PDB entry 3H1Z | X-ray diffraction, 1.83 A resolution | chains A and P

Chain A:
Name: AP-2 complex subunit beta-1
From: Rattus norvegicus
Reference sequence: P62944 (AP2B1_RAT); residues 701-937 here = UniProt positions 701-937
Sequence (260 residues; row label = number of the first residue in the row):
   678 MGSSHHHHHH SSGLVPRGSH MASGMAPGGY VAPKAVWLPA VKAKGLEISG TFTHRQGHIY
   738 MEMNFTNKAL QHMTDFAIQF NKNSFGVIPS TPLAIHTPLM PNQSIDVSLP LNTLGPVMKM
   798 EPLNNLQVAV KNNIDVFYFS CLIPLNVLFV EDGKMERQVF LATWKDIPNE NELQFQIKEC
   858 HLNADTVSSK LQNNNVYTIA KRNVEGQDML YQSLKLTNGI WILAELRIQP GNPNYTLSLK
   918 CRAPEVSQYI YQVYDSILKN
Disordered / not traced: 678-704
Sequence notes: expression tag (678-700)
UniProt features mapped onto this chain:
  - modified residue (Phosphotyrosine): Tyr-737, Tyr-928
  - mutagenesis: Gln-756 (Q756A: Abolishes interaction with PIP5K1C), Gln-804 (Q804A: Abolishes interaction with PIP5K1C), Ala-806 (A806F: Abolishes interaction with PIP5K1C), Lys-808 (K808E: Abolishes interaction with PIP5K1C), Tyr-815 (Y815A: Abolishes interaction with PIP5K1C)

Chain P:
Name: Phosphatidylinositol-4-phosphate 5-kinase type-1 gamma
Notes: EC 2.7.1.68
Reference sequence: O60331 (PI51C_HUMAN); residues 1-15 here correspond to UniProt positions 639-653 (UniProt number = residue number + 638)
Sequence (15 residues; numbered 1 to 15; the number before each row is that of its first residue):
     1 YFPTDERSWV YSPLH
UniProt features mapped onto this chain:
  - region: Pro-3 to His-15 (Mediates interaction with TLN2)
  - modified residue: Tyr-1 (Phosphotyrosine), Tyr-11 (Phosphotyrosine), Ser-12 (Phosphoserine)
From the paper describing this entry:
  - mutagenesis - F2A, F2A/Y11A: unchanged binding to talin
  - mutagenesis - W9A, W9A/Y11A, W9A/Y11A/L14A: abolished binding to talin
  - mutagenesis - F2A: unchanged binding to mu2
  - post-translational modification sites: Tyr-11, Ser-12 (citing earlier work)
  - mutagenesis - F2A/Y11A, W9A/Y11A, W9A/Y11A/L14A: decreased binding to AP-2

Chain A / chain P interface:
Residue-residue contacts (36; chain A residue first):
  Thr-751(A) with Leu-14(P)
  Asp-752(A) with Leu-14(P)
  Phe-753(A) with Tyr-11(P); Ser-12(P), hydrogen bond (backbone-backbone)
  Ala-754(A) with Trp-9(P), hydrophobic; Val-10(P); Tyr-11(P), hydrophobic
  Ile-755(A) with Trp-9(P); Val-10(P), hydrogen bond (backbone-backbone)
  Gln-756(A) with Thr-4(P); Asp-5(P), hydrogen bond (side chain-backbone); Ser-8(P); Trp-9(P)
  Asn-758(A) with Phe-2(P)
  Thr-768(A) with Val-10(P)
  Pro-769(A) with Val-10(P), hydrophobic; Tyr-11(P); Ser-12(P)
  Leu-770(A) with Ser-12(P), hydrogen bond (backbone-side chain)
  Ile-772(A) with Ser-12(P); Pro-13(P)
  His-773(A) with Pro-13(P), hydrogen bond (side chain-backbone); Leu-14(P); His-15(P), hydrogen bond (backbone-backbone)
  Thr-774(A) with His-15(P)
  Gln-804(A) with Phe-2(P)
  Val-805(A) with Phe-2(P)
  Ala-806(A) with Phe-2(P), hydrophobic; Thr-4(P); Trp-9(P)
  Lys-808(A) with Glu-6(P), salt bridge; Trp-9(P); Tyr-11(P), hydrogen bond
  Val-813(A) with Trp-9(P), hydrophobic
  Tyr-815(A) with Tyr-1(P); Phe-2(P)
Also at the interface, not in a pair above, chain A (22 interface residues in all): Phe-757, Pro-766, Val-807
Interface features reported in the paper:
  - specific contacts: Phe-753(A)/Ser-12(P) (backbone contact), Ala-754(A)/Trp-9(P), Gln-756(A)/Trp-9(P), Asn-758(A)/Phe-2(P) (hydrophobic contact), Leu-770(A)/Ser-12(P) (backbone contact), Gln-804(A)/Phe-2(P) (hydrophobic contact), Ala-806(A)/Phe-2(P) (hydrophobic contact), Lys-808(A)/Trp-9(P), Lys-808(A)/Tyr-11(P) (hydrogen bond), Tyr-815(A)/Phe-2(P) (hydrophobic contact), Asp-5(P)/Gln-756(A), Glu-6(P)/Lys-808(A), Val-10(P)/Ile-755(A), Pro-13(P)/His-773(A), His-15(P)/His-773(A), His-15(P)/Thr-774(A)
  - hot spots on chain A (mutagenesis) - K808A, Y815A: abolished binding to Phosphatidylinositol-4-phosphate 5-kinase type-1 gamma (chain P)
  - interface residues, chain P: Tyr-1(P)
  - hot spots on chain P (mutagenesis) - F2A, W9F: abolished binding to AP-2 complex subunit beta-1 (chain A)

Overview:
22 residues of chain A face 13 of chain P across their interface; the contacts include 7 hydrogen bonds and 1
salt bridge. Polar pairs include Lys-808(A)/Glu-6(P), Gln-756(A)/Asp-5(P) and Leu-770(A)/Ser-12(P). The paper
describes backbone contacts between Phe-753(A) and Ser-12(P) and Leu-770(A) and Ser-12(P); contacts between
Ala-754(A) and Trp-9(P), Gln-756(A) and Trp-9(P) and Lys-808(A) and Trp-9(P) among others; hydrophobic
contacts between Asn-758(A) and Phe-2(P), Gln-804(A) and Phe-2(P) and Ala-806(A) and Phe-2(P) among others.
The paper reports that W9A, W9A/Y11A and W9A/Y11A/L14A of chain P abolish binding to talin; the interface
residue Tyr-1(P); 8 substitutions were tested in all.
Chain A is AP-2 complex subunit beta-1 (Rattus norvegicus) and chain P is Phosphatidylinositol-4-phosphate
5-kinase type-1 gamma; the structure, Molecular basis for the association of PIPKIgamma -p90 with the clathrin
adaptor AP-2, was determined by X-ray diffraction together with 3H85 from the same study.
